2FA0 - chain A; structure by X-ray diffraction, 2.49 A resolution.

[Chain A]
Molecule: HMG-CoA synthase
Source organism: Brassica juncea
UniProt: Q9M6U3 (Q9M6U3_BRAJU); residue numbers follow UniProt; this construct covers 2-451
Amino-acid sequence (450 residues; row label = number of the first residue in the row):
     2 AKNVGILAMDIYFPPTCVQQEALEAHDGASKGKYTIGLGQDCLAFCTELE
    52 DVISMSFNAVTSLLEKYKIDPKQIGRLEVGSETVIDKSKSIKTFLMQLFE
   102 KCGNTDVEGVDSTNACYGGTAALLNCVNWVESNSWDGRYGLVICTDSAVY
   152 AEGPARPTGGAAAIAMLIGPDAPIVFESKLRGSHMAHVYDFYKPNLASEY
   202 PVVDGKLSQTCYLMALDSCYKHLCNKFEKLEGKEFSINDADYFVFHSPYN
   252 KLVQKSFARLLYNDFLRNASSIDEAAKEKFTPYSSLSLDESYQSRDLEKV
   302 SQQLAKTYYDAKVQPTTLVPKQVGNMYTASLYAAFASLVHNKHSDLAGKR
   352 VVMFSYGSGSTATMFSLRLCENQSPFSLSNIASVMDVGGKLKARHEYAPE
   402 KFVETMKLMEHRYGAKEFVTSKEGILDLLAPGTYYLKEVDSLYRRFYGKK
Glycans and other covalent adducts: 3-hydroxy-3-methylglutaryl-coenzyme A (HMG) linked to Cys-117
Residues lining bound ligands: 3-hydroxy-3-methylglutaryl-coenzyme A (HMG): Ser-31, Lys-32, Gly-33, Lys-34, Ile-37, Gly-38, Leu-39, Glu-83, Asn-115, Ala-116, Tyr-118, Tyr-151, Pro-155, Ala-156, Thr-159, Phe-192, Val-204, Gly-206, Ser-209, Gln-210, Tyr-213, His-247, Pro-249, Tyr-250, Lys-252, Leu-253, Lys-256, Asn-326, Tyr-328, Tyr-357, Gly-358, Ser-359
What the authors report for this chain:
  - binding site for 3-hydroxy-3-methylglutaryl-coenzyme A: Ser-31, Cys-117, Lys-252, Lys-256
  - conformationally variable residues (loop rearrangement): Pro-202 to Tyr-213
  - catalytic residues: Glu-83, His-247 (proposed by the authors, not directly observed)

[Overview]
3-hydroxy-3-methylglutaryl-coenzyme A is covalently linked to Cys-117. From the paper: catalytic residues
Glu-83 and His-247; a binding site for 3-hydroxy-3-methylglutaryl-coenzyme A at Ser-31, Cys-117 and Lys-252
among others.
Chain A is HMG-CoA synthase (Brassica juncea); the structure, HMG-CoA synthase from Brassica juncea in complex
with HMG-CoA and covalently bound to HMG-CoA, was determined by X-ray diffraction, deposited together with
2F82, 2F9A and 2FA3.
